Entry 8XGY (X-ray diffraction, 2.81 A resolution); this record covers chains C and F of the 11 polymer chains in the assembly.

Chain C (and F):
Protein: Glutaminyl-peptide cyclotransferase
Organism: Homo sapiens
Notes: EC 2.3.2.5; chain F of this document is another copy of the same molecule, construct and numbering; everything in this record applies to it too
Reference sequence: Q16769 (QPCT_HUMAN); residue numbers follow UniProt; this construct covers 33-361
Amino-acid sequence (329 residues; each row starts with the number of its first residue):
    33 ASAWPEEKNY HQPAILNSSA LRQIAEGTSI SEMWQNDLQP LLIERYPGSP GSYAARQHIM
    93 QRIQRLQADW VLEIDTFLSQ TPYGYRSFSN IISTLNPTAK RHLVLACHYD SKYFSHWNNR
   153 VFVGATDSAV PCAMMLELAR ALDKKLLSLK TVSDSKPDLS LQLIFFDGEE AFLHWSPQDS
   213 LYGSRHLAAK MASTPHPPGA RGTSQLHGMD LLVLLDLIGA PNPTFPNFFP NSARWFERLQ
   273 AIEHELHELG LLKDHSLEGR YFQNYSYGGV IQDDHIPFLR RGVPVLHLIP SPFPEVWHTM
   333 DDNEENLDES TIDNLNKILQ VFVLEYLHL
Unresolved in the structure: 183-188
Swiss-Prot annotation at these positions:
  - active site (Proton acceptor): E201, D248
  - binding site (Zn(2+)): D159, E202, H330
  - glycosylation (N-linked (GlcNAc...) asparagine): N49, N296
  - natural variant: R54 (R54W: Lowers activity by approximately 30%)
  - mutagenesis: K144 (K144A: Lowers activity by approximately 40%), F146 (F146A: Lowers activity by approximately 30%), S160 (S160A: Reduces activity by about 50%; S160G: Reduces activity by 96%), E201 (E201D: Reduces activity by about 98%; E201L/Q: Abolishes activity), W207 (W207L: Greatly lowers activity), D248 (D248A: Reduces activity by 99%; D248Q: Abolishes activity), Q304 (Q304L: Lowers activity by approximately 35%), D305 (D305A/E/L: Abolishes activity; D305N: Reduces activity by 99%), H319 (H319L: Reduces activity by 87%), F325 (F325A: Greatly lowers activity), W329 (W329A: Abolishes activity)
Metal / ion sites: Zn2+ near H330 (its only coordinating residue here)
Residues lining bound ligands:
  - A1D5C, molecule 1: H140, D159, E201, E202, W207, D248, L249, Y299, I303, Q304, D305, S323, F325, W329, H330
  - A1D5C, molecule 2: F260, P262, N263

Interface between chain C and chain F:
Pairs across the interface - 4 pairs, chain C then chain F:
  Q112(C) with P114(F)
  P114(C) with Q112(F); G116(F)
  G116(C) with P114(F)
Other interface residues (no listed pair), chain C (5 interface residues in all): T113, Y115
Other interface residues (no listed pair), chain F (5 interface residues in all): Y115, Y117

Overview:
The chain C/chain F interface involves 5 residues from each chain. Chain C binds A1D5C. Curated annotation
(UniProt) lists active-site residues E201(C) and D248(C), 3 Zn2+-binding residues and 11 mutagenesis sites on
chain C.
Both chains are Glutaminyl-peptide cyclotransferase (Homo sapiens). Entry 8XGY (Crystal structure of human
Golgi resident glutaminyl cyclase in complex with
(R,Z)-3-((1H-benzo[d]imidazol-5-yl)methylene)-4-((1-acetylpyrrolidin-3-yl)oxy)indolin-2-one) was determined by
X-ray diffraction, deposited together with 8XFV, 8XGA, 8XGB and 8XGT.
